Entry 6QCV (X-ray diffraction, 3.24 A resolution); this record covers chains B and C of the 6 polymer chains in the assembly.

# Chain B
Molecule: RNA-directed RNA polymerase catalytic subunit
Source organism: Influenza B virus
Notes: EC 2.7.7.48
UniProtKB: Q5V8Y6 (Q5V8Y6_9INFB); numbering as in UniProt (aligned over 1-752)
Amino-acid sequence (772 residues; numbered -8 to 763; the number before each row is that of its first residue; numbers below 1 keep their minus sign (Gly-8 is residue -8)):
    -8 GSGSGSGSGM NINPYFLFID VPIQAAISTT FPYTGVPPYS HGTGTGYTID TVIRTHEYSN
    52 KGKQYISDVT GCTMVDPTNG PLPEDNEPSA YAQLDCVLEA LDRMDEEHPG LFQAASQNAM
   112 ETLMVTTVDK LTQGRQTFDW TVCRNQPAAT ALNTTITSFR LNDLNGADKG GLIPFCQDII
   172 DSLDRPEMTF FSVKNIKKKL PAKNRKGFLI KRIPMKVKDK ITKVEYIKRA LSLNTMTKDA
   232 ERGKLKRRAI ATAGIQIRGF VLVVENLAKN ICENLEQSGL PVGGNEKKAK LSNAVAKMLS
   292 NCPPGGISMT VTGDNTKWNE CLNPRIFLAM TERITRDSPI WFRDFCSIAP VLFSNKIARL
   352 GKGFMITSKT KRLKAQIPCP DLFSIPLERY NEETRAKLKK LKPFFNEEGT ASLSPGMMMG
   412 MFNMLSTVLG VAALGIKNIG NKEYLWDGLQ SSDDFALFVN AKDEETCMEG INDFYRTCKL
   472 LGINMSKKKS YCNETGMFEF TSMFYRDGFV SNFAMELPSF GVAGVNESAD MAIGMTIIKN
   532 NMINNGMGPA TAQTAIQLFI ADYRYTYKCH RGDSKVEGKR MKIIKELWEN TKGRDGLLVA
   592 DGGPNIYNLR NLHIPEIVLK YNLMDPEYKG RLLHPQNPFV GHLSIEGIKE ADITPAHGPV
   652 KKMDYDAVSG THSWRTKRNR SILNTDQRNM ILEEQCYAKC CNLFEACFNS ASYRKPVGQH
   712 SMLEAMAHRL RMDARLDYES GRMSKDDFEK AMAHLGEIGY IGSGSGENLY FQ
Disordered / not traced: -8 to -1, 636-639, 750-763
Construct notes: expression tag (-8 to 0, 753-763)
Metal / ion sites: Mg2+: Asp305, Asn306, Asp444 (together with CTP)
Ligand contacts: CTP (cytidine-5'-triphosphate): Lys229, Glu232, Lys235, Arg239, Asp305, Asn306, Thr307, Lys308, Trp309, Asn310, Met410, Gly411, Asn414, Ser443, Asp444, Lys480
From the paper describing this entry:
  - binding site for CTP: Asn310, Met410, Gly411
  - binding site for the 21-nt RNA strand: Gly411
  - conformationally variable residues (loop rearrangement): Gly407 to Phe413
  - catalytic residues: Asp305, Asp444, Asp445 (proposed by the authors, not directly observed)

# Chain C
Molecule: Polymerase basic protein 2
Source organism: Influenza B virus
UniProtKB: Q5V8X3 (Q5V8X3_9INFB); residues 1-770 here = UniProt positions 1-770
Amino-acid sequence (798 residues; row label = number of the first residue in the row; numbers below 1 keep their minus sign (Gly-8 is residue -8)):
    -8 GSGSGSGSGM TLAKIELLKQ LLRDNEAKTV LKQTTVDQYN IIRKFNTSRI EKNPSLRMKW
    52 AMCSNFPLAL TKGDMANRIP LEYKGIQLKT NAEDIGTKGQ MCSIAAVTWW NTYGPIGDTE
   112 GFERVYESFF LRKMRLDNAT WGRITFGPVE RVRKRVLLNP LTKEMPPDEA SNVIMEILFP
   172 KEAGIPREST WIHRELIKEK REKLKGTMIT PIVLAYMLER ELVARRRFLP VAGATSAEFI
   232 EMLHCLQGEN WRQIYHPGGN KLTESRSQSM IVACRKIIRR SIVASNPLEL AVEIANKTVI
   292 DTEPLKSCLA AIDGGDVACD IIRAALGLKI RQRQRFGRLE LKRISGRGFK NDEEILIGNG
   352 TIQKIGIWDG EEEFHVRCGE CRGILKKSKM KLEKLLINSA KKEDMRDLII LCMVFSQDTR
   412 MFQGVRGEIN FLNRAGQLLS PMYQLQRYFL NRSNDLFDQW GYEESPKASE LHGINESMNA
   472 SDYTLKGVVV TRNVIDDFSS TETEKVSITK NLSLIKRTGE VIMGANDVSE LESQAQLMIT
   532 YDTPKMWEMG TTKELVQNTY QWVLKNLVTL KAQFLLGKED MFQWDAFEAF ESIIPQKMAG
   592 QYSGFARAVL KQMRDQEVMK TDQFIKLLPF CFSPPKLRSN GEPYQFLKLV LKGGGENFIE
   652 VRKGSPLFSY NPQTEVLTIC GRMMSLKGKI EDEERNRSMG NAVLAGFLVS GKYDPDLGDF
   712 KTIEELEKLK PGEKANILLY QGKPVKVVKR KRYSALSNDI SQGIKRQRMT VESMGWALSG
   772 WSHPQFEKGS GSENLYFQ
Disordered / not traced: -8 to -1, 486-493, 741-789
Construct notes: expression tag (-8 to 0, 771-789)

# How chain B and chain C interact
Pairs across the interface (285):
  Pro13(B) - Met674(C)  hydrophobic
  Tyr30(B) - Asn44(C)  hydrogen bond
  Asn109(B) - Glu419(C)
  Asp120(B) - Asn31(C)
  Asp120(B) - Ile32(C)
  Thr123(B) - Ile32(C)
  Thr123(B) - Lys35(C)
  Arg126(B) - Ile41(C)
  Gln127(B) - Arg40(C)
  Gln127(B) - Ile41(C)
  Pro138(B) - Asn37(C)
  Ala140(B) - Ile32(C)
  Ala140(B) - Lys35(C)
  Ala140(B) - Phe36(C)
  Thr141(B) - Phe36(C)
  Thr141(B) - Asn37(C)
  Leu143(B) - Ile32(C)  hydrophobic
  Asn144(B) - Ile33(C)
  Asn144(B) - Phe36(C)
  Ile147(B) - Ile32(C)  hydrophobic
  Arg151(B) - Gln24(C)  hydrogen bond (side chain-backbone)
  Arg151(B) - Gln29(C)  hydrogen bond
  Ala158(B) - Gln29(C)
  Asp159(B) - Thr26(C)
  Asp159(B) - Gln29(C)
  Gly161(B) - Asp28(C)
  Lys207(B) - Glu17(C)  salt bridge
  Lys229(B) - Lys43(C)
  Asp230(B) - Lys43(C)  hydrogen bond (backbone-side chain)
  Pro272(B) - Arg425(C)
  Val273(B) - Arg425(C)
  Asn276(B) - Arg144(C)  hydrogen bond
  Asn276(B) - Phe219(C)  hydrogen bond (side chain-backbone)
  Asn276(B) - Leu220(C)
  Asn276(B) - Pro221(C)
  Glu277(B) - Phe219(C)
  Glu277(B) - Arg425(C)  salt bridge
  Glu277(B) - Ala426(C)
  Lys279(B) - Arg144(C)
  Ala280(B) - Arg144(C)
  Lys281(B) - Arg425(C)
  Lys281(B) - Ala426(C)
  Asn284(B) - Ala426(C)
  Asn284(B) - Gly427(C)
  Ala287(B) - Gly646(C)
  Ala287(B) - Glu647(C)
  Lys288(B) - Gly427(C)
  Leu290(B) - Phe649(C)  hydrophobic
  Ser291(B) - Gly646(C)
  Ile298(B) - Gln732(C)
  Glu455(B) - Gln732(C)  hydrogen bond
  Glu485(B) - Gln732(C)
  Asp498(B) - Pro657(C)
  Val513(B) - Ser46(C)
  Val513(B) - Lys50(C)
  Ala514(B) - Pro45(C)
  Ala514(B) - Ser46(C)  hydrogen bond (backbone-backbone)
  Gly515(B) - Pro45(C)
  Gly515(B) - Met49(C)
  Val516(B) - Met49(C)
  Lys530(B) - Glu232(C)
  Lys530(B) - His235(C)
  Met533(B) - His235(C)
  Ile534(B) - Arg142(C)  hydrogen bond (backbone-side chain)
  Ile534(B) - Pro221(C)  hydrophobic
  Ile534(B) - Leu234(C)  hydrophobic
  Ile534(B) - His235(C)
  Asn535(B) - Leu220(C)
  Asn535(B) - Pro221(C)
  Asp553(B) - Lys50(C)  salt bridge
  Thr557(B) - Lys50(C)  hydrogen bond
  Thr557(B) - Met53(C)
  Tyr558(B) - Met49(C)
  Tyr558(B) - Met53(C)  hydrophobic
  Tyr558(B) - Ile95(C)
  Lys559(B) - Met53(C)
  Lys559(B) - Cys54(C)  hydrogen bond
  Lys570(B) - Ile77(C)
  Arg571(B) - Ile95(C)
  Arg571(B) - Thr99(C)  hydrogen bond
  Lys573(B) - Lys75(C)
  Lys573(B) - Ile77(C)
  Ile574(B) - Ile77(C)  hydrophobic
  Ile574(B) - Ala96(C)  hydrophobic
  Ile574(B) - Thr99(C)
  Ile574(B) - Trp100(C)  hydrophobic
  Ile575(B) - Thr99(C)
  Glu577(B) - Tyr74(C)  hydrogen bond
  Glu577(B) - Lys75(C)  salt bridge
  Glu577(B) - Tyr104(C)  hydrogen bond
  Leu578(B) - Asn102(C)
  Leu578(B) - Thr103(C)
  Asn581(B) - Thr103(C)
  Asn581(B) - Tyr104(C)  hydrogen bond
  Asp592(B) - Asn102(C)  hydrogen bond
  Leu600(B) - His235(C)  hydrogen bond (backbone-side chain)
  Leu600(B) - Cys236(C)
  Arg601(B) - Leu127(C)
  Arg601(B) - Trp132(C)
  Arg601(B) - Met233(C)
  Arg601(B) - His235(C)
  Arg601(B) - Cys236(C)
  Asn602(B) - Leu127(C)
  His604(B) - Arg123(C)  hydrogen bond (backbone-side chain)
  His604(B) - Glu232(C)
  His604(B) - Met233(C)
  Ile605(B) - Leu127(C)  hydrophobic
  Val609(B) - Phe120(C)  hydrophobic
  Val609(B) - Phe121(C)  hydrophobic
  Leu610(B) - Lys124(C)  hydrogen bond (backbone-side chain)
  Tyr612(B) - Thr110(C)
  Tyr612(B) - Phe113(C)  hydrophobic
  Tyr612(B) - Glu114(C)
  Tyr612(B) - Phe121(C)  hydrophobic
  Asn613(B) - Phe121(C)
  Asn613(B) - Lys124(C)
  Glu618(B) - Ile107(C)
  Tyr619(B) - Asn102(C)
  Lys620(B) - Thr110(C)
  Gly621(B) - Ile107(C)
  Gly621(B) - Gly108(C)  hydrogen bond (backbone-backbone)
  Gly621(B) - Thr110(C)
  Arg622(B) - Trp101(C)  hydrogen bond (backbone-side chain)
  Arg622(B) - Asn102(C)
  Arg622(B) - Thr103(C)  hydrogen bond (side chain-backbone)
  Arg622(B) - Gly105(C)  hydrogen bond (side chain-backbone)
  Arg622(B) - Pro106(C)
  Arg622(B) - Ile107(C)
  Leu623(B) - Asn102(C)
  Leu624(B) - Phe113(C)  hydrophobic
  His625(B) - Trp101(C)
  His625(B) - Pro106(C)
  His625(B) - Gly108(C)
  Pro626(B) - Gly108(C)
  Pro626(B) - Asp109(C)
  Pro626(B) - Met199(C)  hydrophobic
  Gln627(B) - Met66(C)
  Pro629(B) - Leu61(C)
  Pro629(B) - Thr62(C)  hydrogen bond (backbone-side chain)
  Pro629(B) - Ala67(C)
  Pro629(B) - Ile70(C)  hydrophobic
  Pro629(B) - Trp101(C)
  Phe630(B) - Leu61(C)  hydrophobic
  Phe630(B) - Ile70(C)  hydrophobic
  Phe630(B) - Ala97(C)
  Phe630(B) - Val98(C)  hydrophobic
  Phe630(B) - Trp101(C)  hydrophobic
  Gly632(B) - Thr62(C)
  His633(B) - Thr201(C)  hydrogen bond
  Leu634(B) - Thr201(C)
  Leu634(B) - Pro202(C)
  Lys640(B) - Asp65(C)  salt bridge
  Glu641(B) - Met1(C)
  Glu641(B) - Ala4(C)
  Glu641(B) - Leu8(C)
  Ala642(B) - Leu8(C)
  Asp643(B) - Gln11(C)
  Pro646(B) - Gly87(C)
  Pro646(B) - Thr88(C)
  Ala647(B) - Gly87(C)  hydrogen bond (backbone-backbone)
  His648(B) - Arg34(C)  hydrogen bond (backbone-side chain)
  Pro650(B) - Lys35(C)
  Val651(B) - Tyr207(C)  hydrogen bond (backbone-side chain)
  Lys653(B) - Tyr207(C)
  Lys653(B) - Glu210(C)  salt bridge
  Met654(B) - Arg216(C)
  Asp655(B) - Arg216(C)  hydrogen bond (backbone-side chain)
  Asp655(B) - Arg218(C)  salt bridge
  Asp657(B) - Phe120(C)
  Asp657(B) - Arg123(C)  salt bridge
  Asp657(B) - Arg211(C)  salt bridge
  Val659(B) - Phe113(C)  hydrophobic
  Val659(B) - Tyr117(C)
  Ser660(B) - Tyr117(C)
  Thr662(B) - Trp101(C)
  Thr662(B) - Asn102(C)  hydrogen bond
  His663(B) - Val98(C)
  His663(B) - Asn102(C)  hydrogen bond
  Trp665(B) - Met49(C)  hydrophobic
  Trp665(B) - Leu59(C)  hydrophobic
  Trp665(B) - Val98(C)
  Arg666(B) - Leu59(C)
  Arg666(B) - Ala60(C)  hydrogen bond (backbone-backbone)
  Arg666(B) - Thr62(C)  hydrogen bond
  Arg666(B) - Thr88(C)
  Thr667(B) - Met49(C)
  Thr667(B) - Pro58(C)
  Lys668(B) - Phe57(C)
  Lys668(B) - Pro58(C)  hydrogen bond (backbone-backbone)
  Lys668(B) - Asp85(C)
  Lys668(B) - Met92(C)
  Arg669(B) - Ser39(C)
  Arg669(B) - Asp85(C)  hydrogen bond (backbone-side chain)
  Arg669(B) - Ile86(C)
  Arg669(B) - Gly87(C)
  Arg671(B) - Glu84(C)  hydrogen bond (side chain-backbone)
  Arg671(B) - Asp85(C)
  Arg671(B) - Ile86(C)
  Arg671(B) - Met92(C)
  Ile673(B) - Thr38(C)
  Met681(B) - Thr38(C)
  Ile682(B) - Ile86(C)  hydrophobic
  Glu684(B) - Phe36(C)
  Glu685(B) - Phe36(C)
  Glu685(B) - Asn37(C)
  Glu685(B) - Thr38(C)  hydrogen bond (side chain-backbone)
  Gln686(B) - Ile86(C)  hydrogen bond (side chain-backbone)
  Gln686(B) - Lys89(C)
  Cys687(B) - Ala18(C)  hydrophobic
  Tyr688(B) - Val21(C)  hydrophobic
  Tyr688(B) - Ile33(C)  hydrophobic
  Tyr688(B) - Phe36(C)  hydrophobic
  Lys690(B) - Leu12(C)
  Cys691(B) - Ala18(C)
  Cys691(B) - Val21(C)  hydrophobic
  Cys691(B) - Leu22(C)  hydrophobic
  Cys692(B) - Tyr30(C)  hydrophobic
  Cys692(B) - Ile33(C)  hydrophobic
  Cys692(B) - Arg34(C)
  Asn693(B) - Arg34(C)  hydrogen bond
  Leu694(B) - Leu9(C)  hydrophobic
  Leu694(B) - Leu12(C)  hydrophobic
  Glu696(B) - Tyr30(C)  hydrogen bond
  Glu696(B) - Arg34(C)  salt bridge
  Ala697(B) - Lys5(C)  hydrogen bond (backbone-side chain)
  Phe699(B) - Glu173(C)
  Asn700(B) - Phe170(C)
  Asn700(B) - Glu173(C)  hydrogen bond (backbone-side chain)
  Ser701(B) - Met166(C)
  Ser701(B) - Phe170(C)
  Ser701(B) - Glu173(C)  hydrogen bond (backbone-side chain)
  Ala702(B) - Tyr30(C)
  Ser703(B) - Ile203(C)
  Tyr704(B) - Ser162(C)  hydrogen bond
  Tyr704(B) - Ile165(C)
  Tyr704(B) - Phe170(C)  hydrophobic
  Tyr704(B) - Ile203(C)
  Tyr704(B) - Ala206(C)  hydrophobic
  Tyr704(B) - Glu210(C)  hydrogen bond
  Arg705(B) - Ser162(C)  hydrogen bond
  Arg705(B) - Asn163(C)  hydrogen bond
  Arg705(B) - Met166(C)
  Lys706(B) - Asn31(C)
  Pro707(B) - Val27(C)
  Pro707(B) - Tyr30(C)  hydrophobic
  Pro707(B) - Asn31(C)  hydrogen bond (backbone-side chain)
  Val708(B) - Val27(C)
  Val708(B) - Asp28(C)
  Gly709(B) - Thr26(C)
  Gly709(B) - Val27(C)  hydrogen bond (backbone-backbone)
  Gly709(B) - Asp28(C)  hydrogen bond (backbone-backbone)
  Gln710(B) - Thr26(C)
  Gln710(B) - Asp28(C)  hydrogen bond
  His711(B) - Thr26(C)
  His711(B) - Val27(C)  hydrogen bond (backbone-backbone)
  Ser712(B) - Leu22(C)  hydrogen bond (side chain-backbone)
  Ser712(B) - Lys23(C)  hydrogen bond (side chain-backbone)
  Met713(B) - Leu22(C)  hydrogen bond (backbone-backbone)
  Met713(B) - Thr25(C)  hydrogen bond (backbone-backbone)
  Met713(B) - Thr26(C)
  Leu714(B) - Leu13(C)  hydrophobic
  Leu714(B) - Leu22(C)  hydrogen bond (backbone-backbone)
  Leu714(B) - Lys23(C)
  Ala716(B) - Val27(C)  hydrophobic
  Met717(B) - Leu9(C)  hydrophobic
  Met717(B) - Leu22(C)  hydrophobic
  Arg720(B) - Glu173(C)  salt bridge
  Leu721(B) - Thr2(C)
  Leu721(B) - Lys5(C)
  Leu721(B) - Ile6(C)  hydrophobic
  Leu721(B) - Leu9(C)  hydrophobic
  Asp724(B) - Thr2(C)
  Ala725(B) - Thr2(C)
  Asp728(B) - Thr2(C)  hydrogen bond
  Met734(B) - Thr2(C)
  Met734(B) - Leu3(C)
  Asp738(B) - Leu3(C)
  Ala742(B) - Ile6(C)  hydrophobic
  His745(B) - Ile6(C)
  His745(B) - Glu7(C)  salt bridge
  His745(B) - Lys10(C)
  Leu746(B) - Ile6(C)  hydrophobic
  Glu748(B) - Lys10(C)  salt bridge
  Ile749(B) - Leu9(C)  hydrophobic
  Ile749(B) - Leu13(C)  hydrophobic
Also at the interface, not in a pair above, chain B (170 interface residues in all): Asp11, Ala105, Val119, Lys160, Glu264, Asn265, Pro295, Gly296, Asn517, Glu518, Ala591, Pro606, Ile608, Pro617, Asn628, Val631, Ser635, Lys652, Phe695, Arg733, Lys741
Also at the interface, not in a pair above, chain C (135 interface residues in all): Gly0, Asp15, Cys93, Asp159, Lys172, Ala174, Gln428, Leu638, Lys639, Lys654

# Overview
The interface between chain B and chain C involves 170 residues on one side and 135 on the other; the contacts
include 58 hydrogen bonds and 13 salt bridges. Polar pairs include Lys207(B)-Glu17(C), Glu277(B)-Arg425(C) and
Asp553(B)-Lys50(C). The paper reports catalytic residues Asp305(B), Asp444(B) and Asp445(B); a binding site
for CTP at Asn310(B), Met410(B) and Gly411(B).
Chain B is RNA-directed RNA polymerase catalytic subunit and chain C is Polymerase basic protein 2, both from
Influenza B virus; the structure, Crystal structure of influenza B polymerase initiation state with capped
14-mer RNA primer and CTP, was determined by X-ray diffraction (same publication as 6QCS, 6QCT, 6QCW and
6QCX).
